PDB entry 1MHE | X-ray diffraction, 2.85 A resolution | chains C and D of the 6 polymer chains in the assembly

Chain C:
Name: HLA class I histocompatibility antigen HLA-E
Source organism: Homo sapiens
Notes: fragment: extracellular domain, alpha chain e
UniProt: P13747 (HLAE_HUMAN); residues 1-274 here correspond to UniProt positions 22-295 (UniProt number = residue number + 21)
Amino-acid sequence (274 residues; each row starts with the number of its first residue):
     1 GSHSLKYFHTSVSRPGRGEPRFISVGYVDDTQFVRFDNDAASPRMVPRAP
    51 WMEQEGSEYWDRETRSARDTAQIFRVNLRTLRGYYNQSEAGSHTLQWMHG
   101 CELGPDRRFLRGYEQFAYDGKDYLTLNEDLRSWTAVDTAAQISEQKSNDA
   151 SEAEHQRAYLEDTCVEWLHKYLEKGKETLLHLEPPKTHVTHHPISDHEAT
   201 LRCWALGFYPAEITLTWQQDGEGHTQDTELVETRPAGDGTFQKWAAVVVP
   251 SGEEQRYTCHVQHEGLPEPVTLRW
Disordered / not traced: 1
UniProt features mapped onto this chain:
  - binding site (a peptide antigen): Tyr7, Glu63, Ser66, Asn77, Tyr84, Ser143, Lys146, Gln156, Tyr159, Tyr171
  - glycosylation: Asn86 (N-linked (GlcNAc...) asparagine)
Disulfides: Cys101-Cys164, Cys203-Cys259

Chain D:
Name: Beta-2-microglobulin
Source organism: Homo sapiens
UniProt: P61769 (B2MG_HUMAN); residues 1-99 here correspond to UniProt positions 21-119 (UniProt number = residue number + 20)
Amino-acid sequence (100 residues; numbered 1 to 99 plus 1 insertion-coded residue; the number before each row is that of its first residue):
     1 M
    1A I
     2 QRTPKIQVYSRHPAENGKSNFLNCYVSGFHPSDIEVDLLKNGERIEKVEH
    52 SDLSFSKDWSFYLLYYTEFTPTEKDEYACRVNHVTLSQPKIVKWDRDM
UniProt features mapped onto this chain:
  - modified residue: Gln2 (Pyrrolidone carboxylic acid)
  - glycosylation (N-linked (Glc) (glycation) lysine): Lys19, Lys41, Lys48, Lys58, Lys91, Lys94
Disulfides: Cys25-Cys80

How chain C and chain D interact:
Residue-residue contacts (54; chain C residue first):
  Phe8(C) with Phe56(D), hydrophobic
  His9(C) with Phe56(D)
  Thr10(C) with Phe56(D); Phe62(D)
  Val12(C) with Ser33(D)
  Val25(C) with Leu54(D)
  Tyr27(C) with Ser55(D); Tyr63(D), hydrogen bond
  Gln32(C) with Asp53(D), hydrogen bond
  Arg35(C) with Asp53(D), salt bridge
  Arg48(C) with Asp53(D), salt bridge
  Ser92(C) with Met1(D)
  His93(C) with Met1(D)
  Gln96(C) with His31(D), hydrogen bond; Phe56(D); Trp60(D), hydrogen bond (side chain-backbone); Phe62(D)
  Trp97(C) with Phe56(D)
  Met98(C) with Lys58(D); Trp60(D), hydrophobic
  Gln115(C) with Trp60(D)
  Phe116(C) with Trp60(D)
  Ala117(C) with Trp60(D)
  Asp119(C) with Met1(D); Ile1A(D), hydrogen bond (backbone-backbone); His31(D)
  Gly120(C) with Ile1A(D); His31(D)
  Lys121(C) with Met1(D); Ile1A(D)
  Asp122(C) with Trp60(D), hydrogen bond
  His192(C) with Asp98(D)
  Arg202(C) with Asp98(D), hydrogen bond (side chain-backbone); Met99(D)
  Trp204(C) with Asp98(D); Met99(D)
  Leu206(C) with Pro14(D), hydrophobic
  Glu232(C) with Lys6(D), salt bridge; Gln8(D); Ser28(D)
  Arg234(C) with Gln8(D); Tyr10(D); Met99(D), hydrogen bond (side chain-backbone)
  Pro235(C) with Tyr10(D), hydrogen bond (backbone-side chain); Asn24(D); Tyr26(D)
  Ala236(C) with Arg12(D); Asn24(D), hydrogen bond (backbone-side chain)
  Gly237(C) with Arg12(D), hydrogen bond (backbone-side chain)
  Asp238(C) with Arg12(D), salt bridge
  Gln242(C) with Tyr10(D); Ser11(D); Arg12(D), hydrogen bond (side chain-backbone)
  Trp244(C) with Met99(D), hydrogen bond (side chain-backbone)
Interface residues without a listed pair, chain C (36 interface residues in all): Ile23, Thr94, Val231
Interface residues without a listed pair, chain D (24 interface residues in all): Leu65

Overview:
36 residues of chain C face 24 of chain D across their interface, with 13 hydrogen bonds and 4 salt bridges.
Polar contacts include Arg35(C)-Asp53(D), Arg48(C)-Asp53(D) and Glu232(C)-Lys6(D). UniProt lists 10 peptide
antigen-binding residues on chain C.
Chain C is HLA class I histocompatibility antigen HLA-E and chain D is Beta-2-microglobulin, both from Homo
sapiens; the structure, The human non-classical major histocompatibility complex molecule HLA-E, was
determined by X-ray diffraction.
